PDB entry 8QKV | electron microscopy, 4.70 A resolution (low resolution: residue-level contacts below are approximate; hydrogen-bond / salt-bridge calls are withheld) | chains C and I of the 20 polymer chains in the assembly

== Chain C ==
Molecule: Histone H4
Organism: Saccharomyces cerevisiae S288C
UniProtKB: P02309 (H4_YEAST); residues 0-102 here correspond to UniProt positions 1-103 (UniProt number = residue number + 1)
Chain sequence (103 residues; row label = number of the first residue in the row; numbering starts at 0):
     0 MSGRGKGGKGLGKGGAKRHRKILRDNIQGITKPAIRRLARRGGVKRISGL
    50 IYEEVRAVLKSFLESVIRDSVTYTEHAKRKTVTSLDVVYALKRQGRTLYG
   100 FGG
Disordered / not traced: 0-20
Curated features (UniProtKB/Swiss-Prot):
  - DNA-binding region: Lys16 to Lys20
  - modified residue: Lys5 (N6-acetyl-N6-methyllysine), Lys8 (N6-acetyllysine), Lys12 (N6-acetyl-N6-methyllysine), Lys16 (N6-acetyllysine), Lys31 (N6-succinyllysine), Arg55 (Omega-N-methylarginine), Ser60 (Phosphoserine), Ser64 (Phosphoserine), Lys77 (N6-succinyllysine), Lys79 (N6-acetyllysine), Lys91 (N6-glutaryllysine)

== Chain I ==
Molecule: 194-nt DNA strand
Sequence (194 nucleotides; row label = number of the first residue in the row; numbers below 1 keep their minus sign (DT-85 is residue -85)):
   -85 TCCGCGGCCGCCCTGGAGAATCCCGGTGCCGAGGCCGCTCAATTGGTCGT
   -35 AGACAGCTCTAGCACCGCTTAAACGCACGTACGCGCTGTCCCCCGCGTTT
    15 TAACCGCCAAGGGGATTACTCCCTAGTCTCCAGGCACGTGTCAGATATAT
    65 ACATCCTGTGCATGTACTCGGGGTGGCGATAAGTCGTGTCTTAC

== Interface between chain C and chain I ==
Pairs across the interface (12):
  Arg35(C) with DC8(I)
  Lys44(C) with DC8(I)
  Arg45(C) with DC7(I); DC8(I)
  Ile46(C) with DC7(I); DC8(I)
  Ser47(C) with DC7(I)
  Gly48(C) with DC7(I)
  Arg78(C) with DA29(I); DT30(I)
  Lys79(C) with DG28(I); DA29(I)
Also at the interface, not in a pair above, chain C (12 interface residues in all): Arg39, Tyr51, Lys77, Thr80
Also at the interface, not in a pair above, chain I (6 interface residues in all): DC6

== Summary ==
12 residues of chain C and 6 residues of chain I are in contact. Curated annotation (UniProt) lists a
DNA-binding region on chain C.
Chain C is Histone H4 (Saccharomyces cerevisiae S288C) and chain I is a 194-nt DNA strand; the structure,
SWR1-nucleosome complex in configuration 2, was determined by electron microscopy together with 8QKU from the
same study.
